Entry 6BLM (X-ray diffraction, 1.49 A resolution); this record covers chains B and C of the 3 polymer chains in the assembly.

Chain B (and C):
Molecule: 4-oxalocrotonate tautomerase
Source organism: Burkholderia lata (strain ATCC 17760 / DSM 23089 / LMG 22485 / NCIMB 9086 / R18194 / 383)
Notes: chain C of this document is another copy of the same molecule, construct and numbering; everything in this record applies to it too
Reference sequence: Q392K7 (Q392K7_BURL3); numbering as in UniProt (aligned over 2-128)
Chain sequence (127 residues; each row starts with the number of its first residue):
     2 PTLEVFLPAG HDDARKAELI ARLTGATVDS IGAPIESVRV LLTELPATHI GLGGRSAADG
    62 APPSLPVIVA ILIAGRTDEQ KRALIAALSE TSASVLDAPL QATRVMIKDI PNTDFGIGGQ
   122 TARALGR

Chain B / chain C interface:
Residue-residue contacts (55):
  Phe-7(B) / Glu-5(C)
  Phe-7(B) / Leu-42(C)  hydrophobic
  Leu-46(B) / Leu-42(C)  hydrophobic
  Leu-46(B) / Leu-43(C)
  Thr-49(B) / Asp-14(C)
  Thr-49(B) / Ile-21(C)
  His-50(B) / Lys-17(C)  hydrogen bond
  His-50(B) / Val-41(C)
  His-50(B) / Leu-42(C)
  His-50(B) / Leu-43(C)  hydrogen bond (backbone-backbone)
  His-50(B) / Glu-45(C)  salt bridge
  Ile-51(B) / Val-41(C)
  Gly-52(B) / Ile-21(C)
  Gly-52(B) / Val-39(C)
  Gly-52(B) / Arg-40(C)
  Gly-52(B) / Val-41(C)  hydrogen bond (backbone-backbone)
  Leu-53(B) / Glu-37(C)
  Leu-53(B) / Val-39(C)
  Leu-53(B) / Arg-40(C)
  Gly-54(B) / Ile-36(C)
  Gly-54(B) / Val-39(C)  hydrogen bond (backbone-backbone)
  Gly-55(B) / Ile-21(C)
  Gly-55(B) / Ala-22(C)
  Gly-55(B) / Thr-25(C)
  Ser-65(B) / Arg-40(C)  hydrogen bond (backbone-side chain)
  Leu-66(B) / Leu-42(C)  hydrophobic
  Asp-79(B) / Thr-114(C)
  Lys-82(B) / Thr-114(C)
  Lys-82(B) / Asp-115(C)  salt bridge
  Arg-83(B) / Thr-122(C)
  Ile-86(B) / Phe-116(C)
  Ile-86(B) / Gly-117(C)
  Ile-86(B) / Gly-120(C)
  Ile-86(B) / Thr-122(C)
  Ala-87(B) / Gly-120(C)
  Ser-90(B) / Gly-120(C)
  Leu-101(B) / Gly-119(C)
  Gln-102(B) / Gly-119(C)
  Ala-103(B) / Arg-40(C)  hydrogen bond (backbone-side chain)
  Thr-104(B) / Gly-119(C)  hydrogen bond (backbone-backbone)
  Thr-104(B) / Gly-120(C)
  Arg-105(B) / Arg-40(C)
  Arg-105(B) / Gly-117(C)
  Arg-105(B) / Ile-118(C)
  Arg-105(B) / Gly-119(C)
  Val-106(B) / Asp-115(C)
  Val-106(B) / Phe-116(C)
  Val-106(B) / Gly-117(C)  hydrogen bond (backbone-backbone)
  Met-107(B) / Thr-3(C)
  Met-107(B) / Ile-72(C)  hydrophobic
  Met-107(B) / Asp-115(C)
  Met-107(B) / Phe-116(C)  hydrophobic
  Ile-108(B) / Ile-111(C)
  Ile-108(B) / Asp-115(C)  hydrogen bond (backbone-backbone)
  Asp-110(B) / Asp-115(C)
Interface residues without a listed pair, chain B (32 interface residues in all): Arg-56, Ser-57, Asp-60, Pro-64, Val-68, Lys-109
Interface residues without a listed pair, chain C (31 interface residues in all): Ala-18, Thr-44, Lys-109, Gln-121, Arg-124, Ala-125

Summary:
The interface between chain B and chain C involves 32 residues on one side and 31 on the other, with 9
hydrogen bonds and 2 salt bridges. Polar pairs include His-50(B)/Glu-45(C), Lys-82(B)/Asp-115(C) and
His-50(B)/Lys-17(C).
Chain B and chain C are both 4-oxalocrotonate tautomerase (Burkholderia lata (strain ATCC 17760 / DSM 23089 /
LMG 22485 / NCIMB 9086 / R18194 / 383)); the structure, Crystal Structure of Native Fused 4-OT, was determined
by X-ray diffraction, deposited together with 5UNQ.
